PDB entry 9D4C | electron microscopy, 2.75 A resolution | chains A and G of the 9 polymer chains in the assembly

Chain A:
Protein: Proteasome subunit alpha type-1
From: Saccharomyces cerevisiae
Reference sequence: P21243 (PSA1_YEAST); residue numbers follow UniProt; this construct covers 1-252
Chain sequence (252 residues; each row starts with the number of its first residue):
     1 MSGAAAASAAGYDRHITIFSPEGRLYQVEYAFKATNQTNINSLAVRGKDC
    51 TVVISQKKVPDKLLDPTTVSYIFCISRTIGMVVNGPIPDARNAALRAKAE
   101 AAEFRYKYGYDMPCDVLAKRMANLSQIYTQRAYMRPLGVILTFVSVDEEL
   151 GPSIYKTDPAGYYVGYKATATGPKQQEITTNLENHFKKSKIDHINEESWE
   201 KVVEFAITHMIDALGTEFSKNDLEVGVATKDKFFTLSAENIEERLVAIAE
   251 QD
Unresolved in the structure: 1-3

Chain G:
Protein: Probable proteasome subunit alpha type-7
From: Saccharomyces cerevisiae
Reference sequence: P21242 (PSA7_YEAST); numbering as in UniProt (aligned over 1-288)
Chain sequence (288 residues; row label = number of the first residue in the row):
     1 MTSIGTGYDLSNSVFSPDGRNFQVEYAVKAVENGTTSIGIKCNDGVVFAV
    51 EKLITSKLLVPQKNVKIQVVDRHIGCVYSGLIPDGRHLVNRGREEAASFK
   101 KLYKTPIPIPAFADRLGQYVQAHTLYNSVRPFGVSTIFGGVDKNGAHLYM
   151 LEPSGSYWGYKGAATGKGRQSAKAELEKLVDHHPEGLSAREAVKQAAKII
   201 YLAHEDNKEKDFELEISWCSLSETNGLHKFVKGDLLQEAIDFAQKEINGD
   251 DDEDEDDSDNVMSSDDENAPVATNANATTDQEGDIHLE
Unresolved in the structure: 1-5, 249-288
UniProt features mapped onto this chain:
  - modified residue: Thr2 (N-acetylthreonine)

Chain A / chain G interface:
Pairs across the interface (63; chain A residue first):
  Ala4(A) - Tyr126(G)
  Ala4(A) - Val129(G)
  Ala5(A) - Ser128(G)  hydrogen bond (backbone-side chain)
  Ala7(A) - Ser128(G)
  Ala9(A) - Asn127(G)
  His15(A) - Thr6(G)
  His15(A) - Gly7(G)  hydrogen bond (side chain-backbone)
  His15(A) - Tyr8(G)
  His15(A) - Val14(G)
  Gln27(A) - Val14(G)
  Gln27(A) - Phe15(G)  hydrogen bond (side chain-backbone)
  Tyr30(A) - Phe15(G)
  Tyr30(A) - Ser16(G)
  Tyr30(A) - Pro17(G)  hydrophobic
  Tyr30(A) - Gly19(G)
  Ala31(A) - Phe15(G)  hydrophobic
  Lys33(A) - Pro17(G)
  Lys33(A) - Asp18(G)
  Ala34(A) - Phe15(G)  hydrophobic
  Ala34(A) - Gly19(G)
  Lys62(A) - Lys161(G)  hydrogen bond (backbone-side chain)
  Lys62(A) - Asp181(G)  salt bridge
  Leu63(A) - Tyr160(G)
  Leu63(A) - Lys161(G)  hydrogen bond (backbone-backbone)
  Leu63(A) - Gly162(G)
  Leu63(A) - Leu176(G)  hydrophobic
  Leu63(A) - Glu177(G)
  Leu63(A) - Val180(G)  hydrophobic
  Leu64(A) - Trp158(G)  hydrophobic
  Leu64(A) - Gly159(G)
  Leu64(A) - Tyr160(G)
  Leu64(A) - Lys161(G)
  Asp65(A) - Lys41(G)  salt bridge
  Asp65(A) - Gly159(G)  hydrogen bond (backbone-backbone)
  Thr68(A) - Trp158(G)
  Thr68(A) - Gly159(G)  hydrogen bond (side chain-backbone)
  Val69(A) - Trp158(G)  hydrophobic
  Tyr71(A) - Trp158(G)
  Ile87(A) - Ser156(G)
  Ile87(A) - Trp158(G)  hydrophobic
  Pro88(A) - Gln121(G)
  Pro88(A) - Ser154(G)
  Pro88(A) - Gly155(G)
  Pro88(A) - Ser156(G)
  Asp89(A) - Gln121(G)  hydrogen bond
  Arg91(A) - Asp114(G)
  Arg91(A) - Gln118(G)
  Arg91(A) - Tyr157(G)  hydrogen bond (side chain-backbone)
  Arg91(A) - Trp158(G)
  Asn92(A) - Gln118(G)  hydrogen bond (backbone-side chain)
  Asn92(A) - Gln121(G)
  Ala132(A) - Asn127(G)  hydrogen bond (backbone-side chain)
  Tyr133(A) - Tyr126(G)  hydrophobic
  Tyr133(A) - Asn127(G)
  Met134(A) - Leu125(G)
  Met134(A) - Tyr126(G)  hydrophobic
  Arg135(A) - Ser13(G)
  Arg135(A) - Phe15(G)
  Arg135(A) - Gln121(G)
  Arg135(A) - Thr124(G)  hydrogen bond
  Arg135(A) - Leu125(G)  hydrogen bond (backbone-backbone)
  Pro136(A) - Phe15(G)
  Leu137(A) - Leu125(G)  hydrophobic
Also at the interface, not in a pair above, chain A (34 interface residues in all): Arg14, Ile16, Gln37, Ser70, Leu95, Gly138
Also at the interface, not in a pair above, chain G (34 interface residues in all): Lys173

Summary:
The chain A/chain G interface involves 34 residues from each chain, with 13 hydrogen bonds and 2 salt bridges.
Among the polar pairs are Lys62(A)-Asp181(G), Asp65(A)-Lys41(G) and Ala5(A)-Ser128(G).
Here chain A is Proteasome subunit alpha type-1 and chain G is Probable proteasome subunit alpha type-7, both
from Saccharomyces cerevisiae. Entry 9D4C (Proteasome core particle assembly intermediate Blm10:alpha-ring
purified from Saccharomyces cerevisiae) was determined by electron microscopy.
